PDB entry 6HZ7 | electron microscopy, 4.30 A resolution (low resolution: residue-level contacts below are approximate; hydrogen-bond / salt-bridge calls are withheld) | chains I and N of the 14 polymer chains in the assembly

[Chain I]
Molecule: 5-methylcytosine-specific restriction enzyme B
Organism: Escherichia coli (strain K12)
Notes: EC 3.1.21.-
UniProtKB: P15005 (MCRB_ECOLI), isoform P15005-2; residues 162-459 here correspond to UniProt positions 1-298 (UniProt number = residue number - 161)
Amino-acid sequence (307 residues; each row starts with the number of its first residue):
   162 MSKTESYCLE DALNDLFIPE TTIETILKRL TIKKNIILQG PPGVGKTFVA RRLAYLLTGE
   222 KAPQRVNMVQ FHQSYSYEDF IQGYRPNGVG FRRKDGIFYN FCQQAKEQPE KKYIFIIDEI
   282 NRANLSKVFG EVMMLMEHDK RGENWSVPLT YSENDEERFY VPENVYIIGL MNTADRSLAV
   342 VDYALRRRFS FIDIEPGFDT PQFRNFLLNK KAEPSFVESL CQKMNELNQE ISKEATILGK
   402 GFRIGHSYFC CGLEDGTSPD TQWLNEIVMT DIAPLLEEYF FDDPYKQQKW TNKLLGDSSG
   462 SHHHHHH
Not modelled in the structure: 162-167, 458-468
Differences from the reference sequence: expression tag (460-468)
Ion coordination: Mg2+: Thr-208 (together with GMP-PNP)
Residues lining bound ligands:
  - GMP-PNP (GNP; phosphoaminophosphonic acid-guanylate ester), molecule 1: Asp-176, Leu-177, Phe-178, Pro-202, Pro-203, Gly-204, Val-205, Gly-206, Lys-207, Thr-208, Phe-209, Asp-279, Glu-280, Asn-333, His-407, Ser-408, Cys-411, Cys-412
  - GMP-PNP (GNP), molecule 2: Glu-298, Asp-300, Lys-301, Ala-345, Arg-348, Arg-349
From the paper describing this entry:
  - mutagenesis - R348A: decreased catalytic activity
  - mutagenesis - R283A: abolished catalytic activity on GTP (citing earlier work)

[Chain N]
Molecule: Protein McrC
Organism: Escherichia coli (strain K12)
UniProtKB: P15006 (MCRC_ECOLI); residue numbers follow UniProt; this construct covers 1-348
Amino-acid sequence (348 residues; each row starts with the number of its first residue):
     1 MEQPVIPVRN IYYMLTYAWG YLQEIKQANL EAIPGNNLLD ILGYVLNKGV LQLSRRGLEL
    61 DYNPNTEIIP GIKGRIEFAK TIRGFHLNHG KTVSTFDMLN EDTLANRIIK STLAILIKHE
   121 KLNSTIRDEA RSLYRKLPGI STLHLTPQHF SYLNGGKNTR YYKFVISVCK FIVNNSIPGQ
   181 NKGHYRFYDF ERNEKEMSLL YQKFLYEFCR RELTSANTTR SYLKWDASSI SDQSLNLLPR
   241 METDITIRSS EKILIVDAKY YKSIFSRRMG TEKFHSQNLY QLMNYLWSLK PENGENIGGL
   301 LIYPHVDTAV KHRYKINGFD IGLCTVNLGQ EWPCIHQELL DIFDEYLK
Not modelled in the structure: 1-2, 22-27, 268-271
From the paper describing this entry:
  - catalytic residues: Asp-244, Asp-257, Lys-259 (proposed by the authors, not directly observed)

[Interface between chain I and chain N]
Pairs across the interface (32; chain I residue first):
  Gln-234(I) with Asp-97(N); Leu-99(N)
  Glu-239(I) with Gly-74(N); Arg-75(N)
  Tyr-245(I) with Phe-78(N)
  Arg-246(I) with Ile-72(N); Gly-74(N)
  Pro-247(I) with Ile-72(N)
  Phe-252(I) with Ile-72(N); Ile-76(N)
  Arg-283(I) with Tyr-62(N)
  Ala-284(I) with Tyr-62(N)
  Asn-285(I) with Tyr-62(N)
  Lys-288(I) with Asp-97(N)
  Tyr-312(I) with Arg-75(N)
  Asp-336(I) with Arg-56(N)
  Arg-337(I) with Arg-56(N)
  Ser-338(I) with Gly-57(N); Leu-58(N)
  Thr-397(I) with Arg-56(N)
  Ile-398(I) with Gln-52(N); Arg-55(N); Arg-56(N)
  Leu-399(I) with Arg-55(N)
  Phe-403(I) with Arg-56(N)
  Glu-439(I) with Arg-55(N)
  Tyr-440(I) with Arg-55(N)
  Phe-442(I) with Leu-51(N); Arg-55(N)
  Asp-443(I) with Leu-51(N); Gln-52(N); Arg-55(N)
Interface residues without a listed pair, chain I (24 interface residues in all): Ala-335, Leu-339
Interface residues without a listed pair, chain N (16 interface residues in all): Leu-60, Pro-64

[In short]
24 residues of chain I face 16 of chain N across their interface. Ligands of chain I: GMP-PNP. The paper
reports catalytic residues Asp-244(N), Asp-257(N) and Lys-259(N); R348A of chain I reduces catalytic activity.
Here chain I is 5-methylcytosine-specific restriction enzyme B and chain N is Protein McrC, both from
Escherichia coli (strain K12). Entry 6HZ7 (Structure of McrBC without DNA binding domains (Class 3)) was
determined by electron microscopy (same publication as 6HZ4, 6HZ5, 6HZ6, 6HZ8 and 6HZ9).
